PDB entry 8EAS | electron microscopy, 2.60 A resolution | chains B and d of the 18 polymer chains in the assembly

[Chain B]
Name: V-type proton ATPase assembly factor Vma12p
Source organism: Saccharomyces cerevisiae
Sequence (147 residues; numbered 1 to 161; 14 numbers in that range are skipped by the numbering (no residue carries them; nothing is unmodelled there); the number before each row is that of its first residue; X marks 39 residues of unknown identity (built as UNK)):
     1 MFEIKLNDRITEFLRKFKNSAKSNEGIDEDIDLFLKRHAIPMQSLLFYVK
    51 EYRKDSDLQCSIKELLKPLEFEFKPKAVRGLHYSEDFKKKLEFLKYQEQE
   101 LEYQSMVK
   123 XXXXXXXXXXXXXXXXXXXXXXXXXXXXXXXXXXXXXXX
Disordered / not traced: 54-61

[Chain d]
Name: V-type proton ATPase subunit d
Source organism: Saccharomyces cerevisiae
Reference sequence: P32366 (VA0D_YEAST); numbering as in UniProt (aligned over 1-345)
Sequence (345 residues; each row starts with the number of its first residue):
     1 MEGVYFNIDNGFIEGVVRGYRNGLLSNNQYINLTQCDTLEDLKLQLSSTD
    51 YGNFLSSVSSESLTTSLIQEYASSKLYHEFNYIRDQSSGSTRKFMDYITY
   101 GYMIDNVALMITGTIHDRDKGEILQRCHPLGWFDTLPTLSVATDLESLYE
   151 TVLVDTPLAPYFKNCFDTAEELDDMNIEIIRNKLYKAYLEDFYNFVTEEI
   201 PEPAKECMQTLLGFEADRRSINIALNSLQSSDIDPDLKSDLLPNIGKLYP
   251 LATFHLAQAQDFEGVRAALANVYEYRGFLETGNLEDHFYQLEMELCRDAF
   301 TQQFAISTVWAWMKSKEQEVRNITWIAECIAQNQRERINNYISVY
Disordered / not traced: 164-170
Swiss-Prot annotation at these positions:
  - modified residue: M1 (N-acetylmethionine)

[Interface between chain B and chain d]
Pairs across the interface (27; chain B residue first):
  R79(B) - D37(d)  salt bridge
  R79(B) - T38(d)
  R79(B) - I330(d)  hydrogen bond (side chain-backbone)
  R79(B) - A331(d)
  R79(B) - N333(d)
  G80(B) - D37(d)  hydrogen bond (backbone-side chain)
  H82(B) - Q35(d)  hydrogen bond (side chain-backbone)
  H82(B) - D37(d)  salt bridge
  H82(B) - R335(d)  hydrogen bond
  Y83(B) - Q35(d)
  Y83(B) - C36(d)
  Y83(B) - D37(d)  hydrogen bond (side chain-backbone)
  Y83(B) - T38(d)
  Y83(B) - D41(d)  hydrogen bond
  S84(B) - Q35(d)
  F87(B) - N32(d)
  F87(B) - Q35(d)
  F87(B) - C36(d)  hydrophobic
  F87(B) - Q45(d)
  L91(B) - D41(d)
  L91(B) - L44(d)  hydrophobic
  L91(B) - Q45(d)
  L94(B) - L44(d)
  L94(B) - Q45(d)
  L94(B) - S48(d)
  K95(B) - L44(d)
  E98(B) - L44(d)
Also at the interface, not in a pair above, chain B (14 interface residues in all): A77, V78, L81, K90
Also at the interface, not in a pair above, chain d (14 interface residues in all): S47
The authors on this interface:
  - interface residues, chain d: N27(d), L39(d)

[Overview]
The chain B/chain d interface involves 14 residues from each chain, with 6 hydrogen bonds and 2 salt bridges.
Polar contacts include R79(B)-D37(d), H82(B)-D37(d) and R79(B)-I330(d). The paper reports interface residues
N27(d) and L39(d).
Chain B is V-type proton ATPase assembly factor Vma12p and chain d is V-type proton ATPase subunit d, both
from Saccharomyces cerevisiae; the structure, Yeast VO in complex with Vma12-22p, was determined by electron
microscopy together with 8EAT and 8EAV from the same study.
